Entry 7LB5 (electron microscopy, 3.16 A resolution); this record covers chains A and G of the 12 polymer chains in the assembly.

# Chain A (and G)
Molecule: Pyridoxal 5'-phosphate synthase-like subunit PDX1.2
Source organism: Arabidopsis thaliana
Notes: chain G of this document is another copy of the same molecule, construct and numbering; everything in this record applies to it too
UniProt: Q9ZNR6 (PDX12_ARATH); residues 1-313 here correspond to UniProt positions 2-314 (UniProt number = residue number + 1)
Sequence (348 residues; row label = number of the first residue in the row; numbers below 1 keep their minus sign (Met-34 is residue -34)):
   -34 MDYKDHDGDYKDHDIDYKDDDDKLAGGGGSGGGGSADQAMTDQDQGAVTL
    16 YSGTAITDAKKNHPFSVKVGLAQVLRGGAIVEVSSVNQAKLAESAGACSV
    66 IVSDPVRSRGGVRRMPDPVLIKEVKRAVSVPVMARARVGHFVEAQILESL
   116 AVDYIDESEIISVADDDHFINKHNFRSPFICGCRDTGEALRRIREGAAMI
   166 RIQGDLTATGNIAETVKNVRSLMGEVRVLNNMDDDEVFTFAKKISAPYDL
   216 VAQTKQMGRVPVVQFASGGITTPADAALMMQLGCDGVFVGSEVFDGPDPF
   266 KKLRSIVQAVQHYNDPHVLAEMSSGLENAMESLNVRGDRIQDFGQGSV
Disordered / not traced: -34 to 28, 289-313
Construct notes: expression tag (-34 to 0)
Swiss-Prot annotation at these positions:
  - modified residue: Ala1 (N-acetylalanine)
What the authors report for this chain:
  - conformationally variable residues (order/disorder transition, side-chain flip): Ala1 to His28, Gln168, Ser289 to Val313

# Interface between chain A and chain G
Contacting residue pairs (11):
  Arg185(A) with Glu201(G), salt bridge
  Arg192(A) with Asn196(G), hydrogen bond (backbone-side chain); Asp198(G), salt bridge; Glu201(G), salt bridge
  Val193(A) with Val193(G), hydrophobic
  Asn195(A) with Asn196(G)
  Asn196(A) with Arg192(G), hydrogen bond (side chain-backbone); Asn195(G); Asn196(G)
  Asp198(A) with Arg192(G), salt bridge
  Glu201(A) with Arg185(G), salt bridge
Interface residues without a listed pair, chain A (8 interface residues in all): Asp200
Interface residues without a listed pair, chain G (8 interface residues in all): Asp200

# Summary
The chain A/chain G interface involves 8 residues from each chain, with 2 hydrogen bonds and 5 salt bridges.
Polar contacts include Arg185(A)-Glu201(G), Arg192(A)-Asp198(G) and Arg192(A)-Glu201(G). From the paper:
conformational variability at Ala1(A), Gln168(A) and Ser289(A).
Chain A and chain G are both Pyridoxal 5'-phosphate synthase-like subunit PDX1.2 (Arabidopsis thaliana); the
structure, Pyridoxal 5'-phosphate synthase-like subunit PDX1.2 (Arabidopsis thaliana), was determined by
electron microscopy together with 7LB6 from the same study.
